PDB entry 2R8S | X-ray diffraction, 1.95 A resolution | chains L and H of the 3 polymer chains in the assembly

Chain L:
Protein: Fab light chain
Source organism: Mus musculus
Notes: antibody fragment or engineered binder
Chain sequence (214 residues; row label = number of the first residue in the row):
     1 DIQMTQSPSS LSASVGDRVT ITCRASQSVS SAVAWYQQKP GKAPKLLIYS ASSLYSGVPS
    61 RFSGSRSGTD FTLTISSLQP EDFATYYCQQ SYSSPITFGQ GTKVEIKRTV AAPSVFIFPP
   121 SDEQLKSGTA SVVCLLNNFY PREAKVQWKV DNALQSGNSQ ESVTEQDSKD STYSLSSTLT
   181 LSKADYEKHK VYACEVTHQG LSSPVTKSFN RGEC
Disulfides: Cys23-Cys88, Cys134-Cys194

Chain H:
Protein: Fab heavy chain
Source organism: Mus musculus
Notes: antibody fragment or engineered binder
Chain sequence (224 residues; row label = number of the first residue in the row):
     1 EVQLVESGGG LVQPGGSLRL SCAASGFNLY SSSIHWVRQA PGKGLEWVAY ISSSYGYTYY
    61 ADSVKGRFTI SADTSKNTAY LQMNSLRAED TAVYYCARRA AGMSTYGFDY WGQGTLVTVS
   121 SASTKGPSVF PLAPSSKSTS GGTAALGCLV KDYFPEPVTV SWNSGALTSG VHTFPAVLQS
   181 SGLYSLSSVV TVPSSSLGTQ TYICNVNHKP SNTKVDKKVE PKSC
Disordered / not traced: 137-141
Disulfides: Cys22-Cys96, Cys148-Cys204

Chain L / chain H interface:
Contacting residue pairs - 68 pairs, chain L then chain H:
  Ala32(L) - Thr105(H)
  Ala34(L) - Gly107(H)
  Tyr36(L) - Gly107(H)
  Tyr36(L) - Phe108(H)  hydrogen bond (side chain-backbone)
  Tyr36(L) - Trp111(H)  hydrophobic
  Gln38(L) - Gln39(H)  hydrogen bond
  Gln38(L) - Tyr95(H)  hydrogen bond
  Lys42(L) - Tyr95(H)  hydrogen bond (backbone-side chain)
  Ala43(L) - Tyr95(H)  hydrophobic
  Ala43(L) - Trp111(H)  hydrophobic
  Ala43(L) - Gly112(H)
  Pro44(L) - Leu45(H)  hydrophobic
  Pro44(L) - Trp111(H)
  Leu46(L) - Phe108(H)
  Leu46(L) - Asp109(H)
  Tyr49(L) - Tyr106(H)  hydrophobic
  Tyr55(L) - Asp109(H)
  Tyr55(L) - Tyr110(H)
  Tyr87(L) - Gln39(H)  hydrogen bond
  Tyr87(L) - Lys43(H)
  Tyr87(L) - Gly44(H)
  Tyr87(L) - Leu45(H)  hydrophobic
  Gln89(L) - Tyr106(H)
  Gln89(L) - Gly107(H)
  Gln89(L) - Phe108(H)
  Ser91(L) - Arg99(H)
  Ser91(L) - Ser104(H)
  Ser91(L) - Thr105(H)
  Ser91(L) - Tyr106(H)  hydrogen bond (side chain-backbone)
  Ser94(L) - Trp47(H)
  Ser94(L) - Tyr59(H)
  Pro95(L) - Trp47(H)  hydrophobic
  Pro95(L) - Tyr59(H)
  Ile96(L) - Trp47(H)
  Ile96(L) - Arg99(H)
  Ile96(L) - Phe108(H)  hydrophobic
  Phe98(L) - Leu45(H)
  Phe116(L) - Ala145(H)  hydrophobic
  Phe118(L) - Leu132(H)  hydrophobic
  Phe118(L) - Ala133(H)
  Phe118(L) - Ala145(H)
  Ser121(L) - Phe130(H)
  Ser121(L) - Pro131(H)
  Gln124(L) - Phe130(H)
  Gln124(L) - Lys151(H)
  Ser131(L) - Leu149(H)
  Ser131(L) - Lys151(H)
  Val133(L) - Leu132(H)  hydrophobic
  Leu135(L) - Phe174(H)  hydrophobic
  Asn137(L) - His172(H)  hydrogen bond
  Asn137(L) - Thr191(H)
  Asn138(L) - His172(H)  hydrogen bond
  Gln160(L) - Val177(H)
  Gln160(L) - Leu178(H)
  Gln160(L) - Gln179(H)
  Ser162(L) - Phe174(H)
  Ser162(L) - Pro175(H)  hydrogen bond (side chain-backbone)
  Ser162(L) - Val177(H)
  Val163(L) - Pro175(H)
  Thr164(L) - Phe174(H)
  Glu165(L) - Pro175(H)
  Ser174(L) - His172(H)  hydrogen bond
  Ser174(L) - Phe174(H)
  Leu175(L) - Phe174(H)
  Ser176(L) - Phe174(H)
  Gly212(L) - Cys224(H)
  Glu213(L) - Cys224(H)
  Cys214(L) - Cys224(H)  disulfide
Other interface residues (no listed pair), chain L (42 interface residues in all): Val33, Ser50, Pro119, Glu123, Glu161
Other interface residues (no listed pair), chain H (42 interface residues in all): His35, Val37, Gln113, Leu146, Thr173, Ser187, Val189, Lys217, Lys222, Ser223
Cross-chain cystine bridges: Cys214(L)-Cys224(H)

Summary:
The chain L/chain H interface involves 42 residues from each chain; the contacts include 1 disulfide bond and
10 hydrogen bonds. Polar contacts include Tyr36(L)-Phe108(H), Gln38(L)-Gln39(H) and Gln38(L)-Tyr95(H).
Chain L is Fab light chain and chain H is Fab heavy chain, both from Mus musculus; the structure, High
resolution structure of a specific synthetic FAB bound to P4-P6 RNA ribozyme domain, was determined by X-ray
diffraction.
